PDB entry 6BYL | X-ray diffraction, 3.35 A resolution | chains A and G of the 4 polymer chains in the assembly

Chain A:
Protein: 14-3-3 protein gamma
From: Homo sapiens
UniProtKB: P61981 (1433G_HUMAN); residues 2-241 here = UniProt positions 2-241
Sequence (240 residues; row label = number of the first residue in the row):
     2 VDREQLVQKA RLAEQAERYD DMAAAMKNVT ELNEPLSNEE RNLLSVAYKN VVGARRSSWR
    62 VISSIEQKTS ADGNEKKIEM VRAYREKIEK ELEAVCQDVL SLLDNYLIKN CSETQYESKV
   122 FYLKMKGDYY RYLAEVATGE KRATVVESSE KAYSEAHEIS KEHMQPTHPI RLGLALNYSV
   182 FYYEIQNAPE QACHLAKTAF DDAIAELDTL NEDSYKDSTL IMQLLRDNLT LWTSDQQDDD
Swiss-Prot annotation at these positions:
  - site (Interaction with phosphoserine on interacting protein): Arg57, Arg132
  - modified residue: Val2 (N-acetylvaline), Ser71 (Phosphoserine), Tyr133 (Phosphotyrosine), Thr145 (Phosphothreonine), Ser215 (Phosphoserine), Thr234 (Phosphothreonine), Ser235 (Phosphoserine)
  - natural variant: Glu15 (E15A: In DEE56; uncertain significance), Lys50 (K50Q: Found in an individual with autism; uncertain significance), Asp129 (D129E: In DEE56), Arg132 (R132C: In DEE56), Tyr133 (Y133S: Found in an individual with neurodevelopmental disorder)
Residues lining bound ligands: N-acetylglucosamine (NAG; 2-acetamido-2-deoxy-beta-D-glucopyranose): Lys50, Arg57, Asp129, Arg132, Tyr133, Glu136, Asn178, Val181, Glu185
Reported in the primary citation:
  - mutagenesis - R57E, R132E, Y133E: unchanged binding to glycopeptides
  - mutagenesis - N178Y, V181W: abolished binding to O-GlcNAcylated ligands
  - mutagenesis - R57E: unchanged binding to GlcNDAz crosslinking
  - mutagenesis - R57E: unchanged binding to endogenous OGT substrates

Chain G:
Protein: TSASTTVPVTTATTTTTSTW O-GlcNac peptide
Sequence (20 residues; numbered 496 to 515; the number before each row is that of its first residue):
   496 TSASTTVPVT TATTTTTSTW
Not modelled in the structure: 496-499, 513-515
Glycans and other covalent adducts: N-acetylglucosamine (NAG) linked to Thr505

How chain A and chain G interact:
Pairs across the interface (33):
  Asn39(A) - Thr509(G)  hydrogen bond (backbone-side chain)
  Asn39(A) - Thr510(G)
  Asn43(A) - Thr508(G)
  Asn43(A) - Thr509(G)
  Ser46(A) - Ala507(G)  hydrogen bond (side chain-backbone)
  Val47(A) - Ala507(G)
  Val47(A) - Thr508(G)
  Arg61(A) - Thr500(G)
  Arg61(A) - Val502(G)
  Phe122(A) - Thr509(G)
  Lys125(A) - Thr506(G)  hydrogen bond (side chain-backbone)
  Pro170(A) - Thr510(G)
  Ile171(A) - Thr509(G)
  Leu177(A) - Val504(G)
  Leu177(A) - Thr505(G)
  Leu177(A) - Thr506(G)
  Asn178(A) - Thr505(G)
  Asn178(A) - Thr506(G)  hydrogen bond (side chain-backbone)
  Val181(A) - Pro503(G)  hydrophobic
  Val181(A) - Val504(G)
  Val181(A) - Thr505(G)
  Glu185(A) - Thr501(G)
  Glu185(A) - Val502(G)
  Glu185(A) - Pro503(G)
  Asp214(A) - Thr512(G)
  Ser215(A) - Thr510(G)
  Leu225(A) - Val504(G)  hydrophobic
  Leu225(A) - Thr505(G)
  Leu225(A) - Thr506(G)
  Asn229(A) - Pro503(G)
  Asn229(A) - Val504(G)  hydrogen bond (side chain-backbone)
  Leu232(A) - Val502(G)
  Trp233(A) - Pro503(G)
Other interface residues (no listed pair), chain A (27 interface residues in all): Glu40, Arg42, Lys50, Gly174, Asp218, Ile222, Asp228, Asp236
Other interface residues (no listed pair), chain G (13 interface residues in all): Thr511

Overview:
Chain A and chain G form an interface of 27 and 13 residues respectively, with 5 hydrogen bonds. Polar pairs
include Asn39(A)-Thr509(G), Ser46(A)-Ala507(G) and Lys125(A)-Thr506(G). Ligands of chain A:
N-acetylglucosamine. The paper reports that N178Y and V181W of chain A abolish binding to O-GlcNAcylated
ligands; R57E, R132E and Y133E of chain A leave binding to glycopeptides unchanged.
Chain A is 14-3-3 protein gamma (Homo sapiens) and chain G is TSASTTVPVTTATTTTTSTW O-GlcNac peptide; the
structure, Structure of 14-3-3 gamma bound to O-GlcNAcylated thr peptide, was determined by X-ray diffraction
together with 6BYJ, 6BYK and 6BZD from the same study.
